PDB entry 4AIQ | X-ray diffraction, 2.60 A resolution | chain A

[Chain A]
Molecule: Ferric enterobactin receptor
From: Neisseria meningitidis
UniProtKB: F0N0E1 (F0N0E1_NEIMO); residues 45-745 here correspond to UniProt positions 23-723 (UniProt number = residue number - 22)
Amino-acid sequence (745 residues; each row starts with the number of its first residue):
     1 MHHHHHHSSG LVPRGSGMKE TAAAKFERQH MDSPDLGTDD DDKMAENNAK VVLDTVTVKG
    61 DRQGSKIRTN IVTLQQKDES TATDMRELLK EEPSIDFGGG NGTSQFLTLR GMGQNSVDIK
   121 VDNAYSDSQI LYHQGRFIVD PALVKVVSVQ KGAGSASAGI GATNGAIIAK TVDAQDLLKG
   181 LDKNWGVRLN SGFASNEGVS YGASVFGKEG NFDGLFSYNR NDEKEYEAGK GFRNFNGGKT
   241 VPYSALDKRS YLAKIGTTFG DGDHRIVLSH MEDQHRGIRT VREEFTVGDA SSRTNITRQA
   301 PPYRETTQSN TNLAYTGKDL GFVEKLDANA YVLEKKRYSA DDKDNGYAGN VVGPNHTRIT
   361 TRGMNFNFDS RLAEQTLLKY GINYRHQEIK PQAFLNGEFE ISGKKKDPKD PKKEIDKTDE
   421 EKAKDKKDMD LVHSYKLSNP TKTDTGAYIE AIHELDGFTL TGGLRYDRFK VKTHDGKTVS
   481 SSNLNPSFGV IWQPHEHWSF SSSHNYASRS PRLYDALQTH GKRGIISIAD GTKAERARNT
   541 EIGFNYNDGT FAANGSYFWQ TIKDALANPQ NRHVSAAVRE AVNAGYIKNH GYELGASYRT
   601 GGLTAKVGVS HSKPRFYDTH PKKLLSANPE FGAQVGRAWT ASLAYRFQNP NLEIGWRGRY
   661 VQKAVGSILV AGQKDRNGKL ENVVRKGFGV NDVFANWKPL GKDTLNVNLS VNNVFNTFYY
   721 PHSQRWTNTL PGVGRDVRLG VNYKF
Not modelled in the structure: 1-66, 404-420, 677-678
Construct notes: expression tag (1-44); variant E272 (Lys250 in F0N0E1), P302 (Ser280 in F0N0E1), L455 (Ile433 in F0N0E1), A638 (Thr616 in F0N0E1)
Metal / ion sites: Fe ion: Y132, H133, Y347, H573 (together with imidazole)
What the authors report for this chain:
  - Fe ion coordination: Y132, H133, Y347, H573
  - conformationally variable residues (loop rearrangement, order/disorder transition): R293, R298, H573

[Overview]
Y132, H133, Y347 and H573 coordinate a Fe ion ion. From the paper: Fe ion coordination by Y132, H133 and Y347
among others; conformational variability at R293, R298 and H573.
Chain A is Ferric enterobactin receptor (Neisseria meningitidis); the structure, The FrpB iron transporter
from Neisseria meningitidis (F5-1 variant), was determined by X-ray diffraction (same publication as 4AIP and
4B7O).
